1MMD - chain A; structure by X-ray diffraction, 2.00 A resolution.

[Chain A]
Protein: Myosin
From: Dictyostelium discoideum
Notes: EC 3.6.1.32; fragment: motor domain; engineered mutation(s): Q760L, R761P, I762N
Reference sequence: P08799 (MYS2_DICDI); residues 1-759 here = UniProt positions 1-759
Sequence (762 residues; row label = number of the first residue in the row):
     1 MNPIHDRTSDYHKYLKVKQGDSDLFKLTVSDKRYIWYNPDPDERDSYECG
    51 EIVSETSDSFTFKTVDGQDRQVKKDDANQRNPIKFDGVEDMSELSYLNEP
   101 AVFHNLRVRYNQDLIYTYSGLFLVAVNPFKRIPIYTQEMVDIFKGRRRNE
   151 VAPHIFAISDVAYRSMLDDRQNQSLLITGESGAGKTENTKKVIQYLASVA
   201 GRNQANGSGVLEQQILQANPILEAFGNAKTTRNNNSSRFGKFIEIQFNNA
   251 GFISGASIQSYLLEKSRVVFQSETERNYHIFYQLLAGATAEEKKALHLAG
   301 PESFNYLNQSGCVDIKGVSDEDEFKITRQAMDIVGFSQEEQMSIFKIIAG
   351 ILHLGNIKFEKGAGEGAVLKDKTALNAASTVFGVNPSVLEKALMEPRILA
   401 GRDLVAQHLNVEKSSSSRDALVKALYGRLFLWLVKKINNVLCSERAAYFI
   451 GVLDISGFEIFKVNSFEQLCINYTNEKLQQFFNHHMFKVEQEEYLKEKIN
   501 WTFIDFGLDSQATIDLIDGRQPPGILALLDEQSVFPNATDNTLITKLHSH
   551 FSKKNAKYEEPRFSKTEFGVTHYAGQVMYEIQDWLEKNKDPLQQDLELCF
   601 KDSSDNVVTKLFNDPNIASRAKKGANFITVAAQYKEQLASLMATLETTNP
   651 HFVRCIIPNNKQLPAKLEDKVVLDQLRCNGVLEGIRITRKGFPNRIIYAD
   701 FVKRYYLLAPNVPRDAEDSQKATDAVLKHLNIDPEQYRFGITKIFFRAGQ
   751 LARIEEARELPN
Not modelled in the structure: 1, 206-208, 501-507, 622-626, 760-762
Differences from the reference sequence: conflict Asp42 (Lys in P08799), Cys312 (Tyr in P08799), Glu321 (Ser in P08799), Asp322 (Glu in P08799), Ser443 (Gln in P08799), Ala446 (Lys in P08799), Val489 (Leu in P08799)
Swiss-Prot annotation at these positions:
  - region (Actin-binding): Leu638 to Asn660, Arg738 to Ala752
  - binding site (ATP): Gly179 to Thr186
  - modified residue: Lys130 (N6,N6-dimethyllysine)
Bound ions: Mg2+: Thr186, Ser237 (together with ADP, beryllium trifluoride)
Small-molecule neighbours: ADP / beryllium trifluoride: Ile115, Asn127, Pro128, Phe129, Lys130, Arg131, Tyr135, Glu180, Ser181, Gly182, Ala183, Gly184, Lys185, Thr186, Glu187, Asn233, Asn235, Ser236, Ser237

[Summary]
Chain A binds ADP / beryllium trifluoride. Thr186 and Ser237 form the Mg2+ site. Curated annotation (UniProt)
lists 8 ATP-binding residues.
Chain A is Myosin (Dictyostelium discoideum); the structure, Truncated head of myosin from dictyostelium
discoideum complexed with mgadp-BEF3, was determined by X-ray diffraction, deposited together with 1MND.
